1N3N - chains A and B of the 3 polymer chains in the assembly; structure by X-ray diffraction, 3.00 A resolution.

== Chain A ==
Name: H-2 class I histocompatibility antigen, D-B alpha chain
Source organism: Mus musculus
Notes: fragment: extracellular domains
UniProt: P01899 (HA11_MOUSE); residues 1-280 here correspond to UniProt positions 25-304 (UniProt number = residue number + 24)
Chain sequence (280 residues; row label = number of the first residue in the row):
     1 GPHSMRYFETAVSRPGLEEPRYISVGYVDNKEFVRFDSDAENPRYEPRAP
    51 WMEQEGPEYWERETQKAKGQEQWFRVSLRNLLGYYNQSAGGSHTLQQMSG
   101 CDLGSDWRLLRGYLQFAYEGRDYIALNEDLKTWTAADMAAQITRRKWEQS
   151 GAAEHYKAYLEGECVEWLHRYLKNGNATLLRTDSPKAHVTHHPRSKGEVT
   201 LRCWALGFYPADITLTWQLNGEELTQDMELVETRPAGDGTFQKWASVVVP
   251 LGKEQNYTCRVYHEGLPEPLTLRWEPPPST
Not modelled in the structure: 277-280
Disulfides: Cys-101/Cys-164, Cys-203/Cys-259

== Chain B ==
Name: Beta-2-microglobulin
Source organism: Mus musculus
UniProt: P01887 (B2MG_MOUSE); residues 1-99 here correspond to UniProt positions 21-119 (UniProt number = residue number + 20)
Chain sequence (99 residues; row label = number of the first residue in the row):
     1 IQKTPQIQVYSRHPPENGKPNILNCYVTQFHPPHIEIQMLKNGKKIPKVE
    51 MSDMSFSKDWSFYILAHTEFTPTETDTYACRVKHDSMAEPKTVYWDRDM
Disulfides: Cys-25/Cys-80

== Chain A / chain B interface ==
Residue-residue contacts - 45 pairs, chain A then chain B:
  Phe-8(A) with Phe-56(B), hydrophobic
  Thr-10(A) with Phe-56(B)
  Arg-14(A) with His-34(B), hydrogen bond
  Arg-21(A) with Met-54(B)
  Ile-23(A) with Met-54(B), hydrophobic
  Arg-35(A) with Asp-53(B), hydrogen bond (side chain-backbone); Met-54(B), hydrogen bond (side chain-backbone); Ser-55(B)
  Arg-48(A) with Asp-53(B), salt bridge
  Gln-96(A) with Phe-56(B); Trp-60(B), hydrogen bond (side chain-backbone); Phe-62(B)
  Met-98(A) with Lys-58(B); Trp-60(B), hydrophobic
  Gln-115(A) with Trp-60(B)
  Phe-116(A) with Trp-60(B)
  Ala-117(A) with Trp-60(B)
  Glu-119(A) with His-31(B), hydrogen bond (backbone-side chain)
  Gly-120(A) with His-31(B); Trp-60(B)
  Arg-121(A) with Ile-1(B)
  Asp-122(A) with Trp-60(B), hydrogen bond
  His-192(A) with Asp-98(B), salt bridge
  Arg-202(A) with Asp-98(B), hydrogen bond (side chain-backbone); Met-99(B)
  Trp-204(A) with Asp-98(B); Met-99(B)
  Val-231(A) with Gln-8(B)
  Glu-232(A) with Gln-8(B)
  Thr-233(A) with Tyr-26(B)
  Arg-234(A) with Gln-8(B); Tyr-10(B); Tyr-26(B); Met-99(B), hydrogen bond (side chain-backbone)
  Pro-235(A) with Tyr-10(B), hydrogen bond (backbone-side chain); Asn-24(B); Tyr-26(B)
  Ala-236(A) with Arg-12(B), hydrogen bond (backbone-side chain); Asn-24(B), hydrogen bond (backbone-side chain)
  Gly-237(A) with Arg-12(B), hydrogen bond (backbone-side chain)
  Asp-238(A) with Arg-12(B)
  Gln-242(A) with Tyr-10(B); Ser-11(B); Arg-12(B), hydrogen bond (side chain-backbone)
  Trp-244(A) with Met-99(B), hydrogen bond (side chain-backbone)
Also at the interface, not in a pair above, chain A (35 interface residues in all): Glu-9, Val-25, Tyr-27, Glu-32, Thr-94, Gln-97
Also at the interface, not in a pair above, chain B (21 interface residues in all): Pro-33, Ser-57, Leu-65

== Summary ==
35 residues of chain A face 21 of chain B across their interface; the contacts include 14 hydrogen bonds and 2
salt bridges. Among the polar pairs are Arg-48(A)/Asp-53(B), His-192(A)/Asp-98(B) and Arg-14(A)/His-34(B).
Here chain A is H-2 class I histocompatibility antigen, D-B alpha chain and chain B is Beta-2-microglobulin,
both from Mus musculus. Entry 1N3N (Crystal structure of a mycobacterial hsp60 epitope with the murine class I
MHC molecule H-2Db) was determined by X-ray diffraction.
